6ZCL - chains A and B of the 4 polymer chains in the assembly; structure by electron microscopy, 2.80 A resolution.

[Chain A]
Protein: capsid protein VP1
From: Coxsackievirus B3 (strain Nancy)
Notes: EC 3.4.22.29, 3.6.1.15, 3.4.22.28, 2.7.7.48
UniProtKB: P03313 (POLG_CXB3N); residues 13-281 here correspond to UniProt positions 583-851 (UniProt number = residue number + 570)
Amino-acid sequence (269 residues; each row starts with the number of its first residue):
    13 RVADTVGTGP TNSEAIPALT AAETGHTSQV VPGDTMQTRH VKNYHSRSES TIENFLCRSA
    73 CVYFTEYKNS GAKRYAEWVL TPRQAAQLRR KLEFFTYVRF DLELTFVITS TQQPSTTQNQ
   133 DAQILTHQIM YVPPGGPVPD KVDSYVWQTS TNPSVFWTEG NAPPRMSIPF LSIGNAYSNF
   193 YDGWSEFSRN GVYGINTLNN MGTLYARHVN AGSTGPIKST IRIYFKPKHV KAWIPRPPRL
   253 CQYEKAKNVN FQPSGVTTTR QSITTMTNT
UniProt features mapped onto this chain:
  - site: T281 (Cleavage)
Small-molecule neighbours: FHK (4-[[4-[1,3-bis(oxidanylidene)isoindol-2-yl]phenyl]sulfonylamino]benzoic acid): C73, F76, E78, D155, S156, Y157, W159, Q160, R219, R234, Y236
Reported in the primary citation:
  - binding site for FHK: C73, F76, R234
  - mutagenesis - Q160G, R234G: abolished growth (citing earlier work)

[Chain B]
Protein: capsid protein VP2
From: Coxsackievirus B3 (strain Nancy)
Notes: EC 3.4.22.29, 3.6.1.15, 3.4.22.28, 2.7.7.48
UniProtKB: P03313 (POLG_CXB3N); residues 10-261 here correspond to UniProt positions 79-330 (UniProt number = residue number + 69)
Amino-acid sequence (252 residues; each row starts with the number of its first residue):
    10 SDRARSITLG NSTITTQECA NVVVGYGVWP DYLKDSEATA EDQPTQPDVA TCRFYTLDSV
    70 QWQKTSPGWW WKLPDALSNL GLFGQNMQYH YLGRTGYTVH VQCNASKFHQ GCLLVVCVPE
   130 AEMGCATLDN TPSSAELLGG DTAKEFADKP VASGSNKLVQ RVVYNAGMGV GVGNLTIFPH
   190 QWINLRTNNS ATIVMPYTNS VPMDNMFRHN NVTLMVIPFV PLDYCPGSTT YVPITVTIAP
   250 MCAEYNGLRL AG

[Chain A / chain B interface]
Residue-residue contacts (97):
  A34(A) - W191(B)
  E35(A) - A29(B)
  E35(A) - Q190(B)
  E35(A) - W191(B)  hydrogen bond (backbone-backbone)
  E35(A) - N193(B)
  E35(A) - T196(B)
  E35(A) - N197(B)
  T36(A) - A29(B)
  T36(A) - V32(B)
  T36(A) - Q190(B)  hydrogen bond (backbone-side chain)
  G37(A) - H189(B)
  T108(A) - E129(B)
  Y109(A) - E129(B)  hydrogen bond
  Y109(A) - T207(B)
  Y109(A) - N208(B)
  Y109(A) - S209(B)
  G186(A) - S209(B)
  N187(A) - S209(B)  hydrogen bond (backbone-backbone)
  N187(A) - P211(B)
  A188(A) - S209(B)
  F192(A) - E129(B)
  F192(A) - E131(B)
  Y193(A) - E129(B)
  Y193(A) - E131(B)  hydrogen bond (backbone-side chain)
  Y193(A) - R217(B)
  Y193(A) - H218(B)
  D194(A) - K81(B)  salt bridge
  D194(A) - E129(B)
  D194(A) - A130(B)
  D194(A) - H218(B)  hydrogen bond (backbone-side chain)
  D194(A) - N219(B)  hydrogen bond (backbone-backbone)
  D194(A) - T222(B)
  G195(A) - R217(B)
  W196(A) - S143(B)
  W196(A) - L146(B)  hydrophobic
  W196(A) - R217(B)  hydrogen bond (backbone-backbone)
  S197(A) - R217(B)  hydrogen bond (backbone-side chain)
  E198(A) - R217(B)
  F199(A) - Y100(B)  hydrophobic
  F199(A) - N214(B)
  F199(A) - F216(B)
  F199(A) - R217(B)
  R201(A) - D84(B)  salt bridge
  R201(A) - S143(B)  hydrogen bond (backbone-side chain)
  R201(A) - L147(B)
  R201(A) - F216(B)
  Y205(A) - K81(B)
  Y205(A) - E131(B)
  Y205(A) - M132(B)
  Y205(A) - T140(B)
  Y205(A) - P141(B)
  Y205(A) - L146(B)
  G206(A) - E131(B)
  L210(A) - S209(B)
  I246(A) - Y35(B)
  I246(A) - T207(B)
  P247(A) - F187(B)
  R248(A) - P128(B)  hydrogen bond (side chain-backbone)
  R248(A) - E129(B)  hydrogen bond (side chain-backbone)
  R248(A) - I186(B)
  P249(A) - V179(B)
  P249(A) - N183(B)
  P249(A) - I186(B)
  P249(A) - F187(B)
  P250(A) - V179(B)
  R251(A) - M177(B)  hydrogen bond (side chain-backbone)
  R251(A) - G178(B)
  L252(A) - N174(B)
  L252(A) - G178(B)  hydrogen bond (backbone-backbone)
  L252(A) - V179(B)  hydrophobic
  L252(A) - G180(B)
  C253(A) - N174(B)
  C253(A) - G178(B)
  E256(A) - L137(B)
  K257(A) - L137(B)  hydrogen bond (side chain-backbone)
  N260(A) - L137(B)
  N260(A) - T140(B)
  V261(A) - E131(B)
  V261(A) - M132(B)
  V261(A) - G133(B)
  V261(A) - M177(B)
  N262(A) - G133(B)
  N262(A) - C134(B)  hydrogen bond (side chain-backbone)
  N262(A) - T136(B)
  N262(A) - L137(B)  hydrogen bond (side chain-backbone)
  N262(A) - N139(B)  hydrogen bond (side chain-backbone)
  F263(A) - L137(B)
  F263(A) - Q169(B)
  F263(A) - N174(B)
  F263(A) - G176(B)
  F263(A) - M177(B)
  F263(A) - G178(B)
  Q264(A) - L137(B)
  P265(A) - Q169(B)
  P265(A) - N174(B)
  S266(A) - Y173(B)
  S266(A) - N174(B)  hydrogen bond (backbone-side chain)
Interface residues without a listed pair, chain A (41 interface residues in all): S190, V204, V268
Interface residues without a listed pair, chain B (56 interface residues in all): N30, V127, D138, S142, P159, V171, L184, V210

[In short]
The interface between chain A and chain B involves 41 residues on one side and 56 on the other, with 19
hydrogen bonds and 2 salt bridges. Polar contacts include D194(A)-K81(B), R201(A)-D84(B) and T36(A)-Q190(B).
From the paper: a binding site for FHK at C73(A), F76(A) and R234(A); Q160G and R234G of chain A abolish
growth.
Here chain A is capsid protein VP1 and chain B is capsid protein VP2, both from Coxsackievirus B3 (strain
Nancy). Entry 6ZCL (Coxsackievirus B3 in complex with capsid binder compound 17) was determined by electron
microscopy together with 6ZCK and 6ZMS from the same study.
